PDB entry 4LCB | X-ray diffraction, 2.08 A resolution | chain A

# Chain A
Molecule: Cell division protein CdvC, Vps4
From: Acidianus hospitalis
Reference sequence: F4B4B0 (F4B4B0_ACIHW); residue numbers follow UniProt; this construct covers 1-365
Chain sequence (367 residues; each row starts with the number of its first residue; numbers below 1 keep their minus sign (Gly-1 is residue -1)):
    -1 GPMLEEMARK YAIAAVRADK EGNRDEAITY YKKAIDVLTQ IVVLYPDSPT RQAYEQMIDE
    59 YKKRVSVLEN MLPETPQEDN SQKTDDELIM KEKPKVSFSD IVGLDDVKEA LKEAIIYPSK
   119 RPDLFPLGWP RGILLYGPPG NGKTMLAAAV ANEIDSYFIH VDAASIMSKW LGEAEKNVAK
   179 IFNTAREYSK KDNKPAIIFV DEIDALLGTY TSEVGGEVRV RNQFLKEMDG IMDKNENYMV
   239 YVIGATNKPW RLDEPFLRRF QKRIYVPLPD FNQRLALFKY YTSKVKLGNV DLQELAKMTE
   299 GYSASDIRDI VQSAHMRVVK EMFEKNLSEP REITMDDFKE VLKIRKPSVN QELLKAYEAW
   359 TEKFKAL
Disordered / not traced: -1 to 92, 168-169, 206-215, 231-236, 363-365
Construct notes: expression tag (-1 to 0)
From the paper describing this entry:
  - mutagenesis - E200Q: abolished catalytic activity on ATP
  - catalytic residues: Glu200

# Summary
The paper reports the catalytic residue Glu200; E200Q abolishes catalytic activity on ATP.
Chain A is Cell division protein CdvC, Vps4 (Acidianus hospitalis); the structure, Structure of Vps4 homolog
from Acidianus hospitalis, was determined by X-ray diffraction (same publication as 4LGM).
